PDB entry 3WUG | X-ray diffraction, 1.88 A resolution | chain A

# Chain A
Protein: Endo-1,4-beta-xylanase A
Source organism: Streptomyces sp
Notes: EC 3.2.1.8
Reference sequence: B4XVN1 (XYNA_STRSQ); numbering as in UniProt (aligned over 39-351)
Chain sequence (313 residues; row label = number of the first residue in the row):
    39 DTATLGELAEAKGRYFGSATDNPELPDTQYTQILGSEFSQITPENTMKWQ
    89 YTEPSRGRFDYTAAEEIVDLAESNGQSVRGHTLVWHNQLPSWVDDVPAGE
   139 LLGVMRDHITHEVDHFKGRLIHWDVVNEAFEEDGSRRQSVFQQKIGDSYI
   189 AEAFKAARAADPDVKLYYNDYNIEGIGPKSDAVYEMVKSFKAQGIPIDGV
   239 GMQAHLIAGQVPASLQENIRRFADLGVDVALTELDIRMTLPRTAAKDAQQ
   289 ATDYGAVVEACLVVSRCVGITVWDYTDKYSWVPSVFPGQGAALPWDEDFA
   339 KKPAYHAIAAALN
Disordered / not traced: 39
Construct notes: engineered mutation P81 (Val in B4XVN1), E82 (Gly in B4XVN1)
Cystine bridges: C299-C305
Metal / ion sites: Zn2+ site 1: E62, E82, D312; Zn2+ site 2 near D98 (its only coordinating residue here); Zn2+ site 3: E103, D107; Zn2+ site 4 near H153 (its only coordinating residue here); Zn2+ site 5 near D219 (its only coordinating residue here); Zn2+ site 6 near D334 (its only coordinating residue here); Zn2+ site 7 near H344 (its only coordinating residue here)
UniProt features mapped onto this chain:
  - active site: E166 (Proton donor), E271 (Nucleophile)

# In short
The Zn2+ site 1 is built by E62, E82 and D312. E103 and D107 form the Zn2+ site 3. UniProt lists active-site
residues E166 and E271.
Chain A is Endo-1,4-beta-xylanase A (Streptomyces sp); the structure, The mutant crystal structure of
b-1,4-Xylanase (XynAS9_V43P/G44E) with xylobiose from Streptomyces sp. 9, was determined by X-ray diffraction
together with 3WUB, 3WUE and 3WUF from the same study.
